PDB entry 4W9E | X-ray diffraction, 2.60 A resolution | chains A and B of the 3 polymer chains in the assembly

# Chain A
Protein: Transcription elongation factor B polypeptide 2
Source organism: Homo sapiens
UniProtKB: Q15370 (ELOB_HUMAN); residue numbers follow UniProt; this construct covers 1-104
Chain sequence (104 residues; row label = number of the first residue in the row):
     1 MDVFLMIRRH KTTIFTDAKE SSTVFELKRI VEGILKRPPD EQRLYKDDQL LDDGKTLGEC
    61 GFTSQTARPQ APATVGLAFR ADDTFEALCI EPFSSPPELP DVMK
Disordered / not traced: 104
Modified positions: Cys60 (S-(dimethylarsenic)cysteine; CAS); Cys89 (S-(dimethylarsenic)cysteine; CAS)
Curated features (UniProtKB/Swiss-Prot):
  - modified residue: Met1 (N-acetylmethionine), Thr84 (Phosphothreonine)

# Chain B
Protein: Transcription elongation factor B polypeptide 1
Source organism: Homo sapiens
UniProtKB: Q15369 (ELOC_HUMAN); residues 17-112 here = UniProt positions 17-112
Chain sequence (97 residues; numbered 16 to 112; the number before each row is that of its first residue):
    16 MMYVKLISSD GHEFIVKREH ALTSGTIKAM LSGPGQFAEN ETNEVNFREI PSHVLSKVCM
    76 YFTYKVRYTN SSTEIPEFPI APEIALELLM AANFLDC
Disordered / not traced: 16, 48-57
Differences from the reference sequence: initiating methionine (16)

# Chain A / chain B interface
Pairs across the interface (51):
  Phe4(A) - Thr78(B)
  Met6(A) - Met75(B)  hydrophobic
  Arg8(A) - His27(B)
  Lys11(A) - Asp25(B)  hydrogen bond (side chain-backbone)
  Lys11(A) - His27(B)
  Lys11(A) - Glu28(B)  hydrogen bond (backbone-backbone)
  Thr12(A) - Glu28(B)
  Thr12(A) - Ile30(B)
  Thr13(A) - Glu28(B)  hydrogen bond (backbone-backbone)
  Thr13(A) - Phe29(B)
  Thr13(A) - Ile30(B)  hydrogen bond (backbone-backbone)
  Ile14(A) - Ile30(B)
  Phe15(A) - Phe29(B)  hydrophobic
  Phe15(A) - Ile30(B)  hydrogen bond (backbone-backbone)
  Phe15(A) - Val31(B)  hydrophobic
  Phe15(A) - Ser71(B)
  Phe15(A) - Cys74(B)  hydrophobic
  Phe15(A) - Met75(B)  hydrophobic
  Thr16(A) - Tyr18(B)  hydrogen bond
  Asp17(A) - Lys32(B)  salt bridge
  Ile34(A) - Tyr18(B)
  Ile34(A) - Ile30(B)  hydrophobic
  Leu35(A) - Ile30(B)  hydrophobic
  Pro69(A) - Met75(B)
  Pro69(A) - Thr78(B)
  Pro69(A) - Tyr79(B)  hydrophobic
  Pro69(A) - Arg82(B)
  Pro69(A) - Tyr83(B)  hydrophobic
  Gln70(A) - Met75(B)
  Gln70(A) - Tyr79(B)
  Gln70(A) - Phe93(B)
  Gln70(A) - Pro94(B)
  Pro72(A) - Met75(B)
  Glu91(A) - His27(B)
  Pro92(A) - His27(B)  hydrogen bond (backbone-side chain)
  Phe93(A) - His27(B)
  Phe93(A) - Phe29(B)  hydrophobic
  Phe93(A) - Ser67(B)
  Phe93(A) - Ser71(B)
  Ser94(A) - Asp25(B)
  Ser94(A) - Pro66(B)
  Ser94(A) - Ser67(B)  hydrogen bond (backbone-side chain)
  Ser94(A) - His68(B)  hydrogen bond
  Ser95(A) - His68(B)
  Pro96(A) - His68(B)
  Pro96(A) - Glu98(B)
  Pro97(A) - Glu102(B)
  Leu99(A) - Pro97(B)
  Leu99(A) - Glu98(B)
  Pro100(A) - Leu101(B)  hydrophobic
  Met103(A) - Pro97(B)
Other interface residues (no listed pair), chain A (27 interface residues in all): His10, Ile30
Other interface residues (no listed pair), chain B (29 interface residues in all): Gly26, Lys72, Pro91, Ile99, Ala100

# Overview
The interface between chain A and chain B involves 27 residues on one side and 29 on the other; the contacts
include 9 hydrogen bonds and 1 salt bridge. Polar pairs include Asp17(A)-Lys32(B), Lys11(A)-Asp25(B) and
Thr16(A)-Tyr18(B).
Here chain A is Transcription elongation factor B polypeptide 2 and chain B is Transcription elongation factor
B polypeptide 1, both from Homo sapiens. Entry 4W9E (pVHL:EloB:EloC in complex with
(2S,4R)-1-(3,3-dimethylbutanoyl)-4-hydroxy-N-(4-(thiazol-5-yl)benzyl)pyrrolidine-2-carboxamide (ligand 4)) was
determined by X-ray diffraction (same publication as 4W9C, 4W9D, 4W9F, 4W9G, 4W9H, 4W9I and 3 further
entries).
